3DHR - chains B and C of the 4 polymer chains in the assembly; structure by X-ray diffraction, 2.00 A resolution.

# Chain B
Protein: Hemoglobin subunit beta
Source organism: Columba livia
UniProt: P11342 (HBB_COLLI); residues 1-146 here = UniProt positions 1-146
Amino-acid sequence (146 residues; numbered 1 to 146; the number before each row is that of its first residue):
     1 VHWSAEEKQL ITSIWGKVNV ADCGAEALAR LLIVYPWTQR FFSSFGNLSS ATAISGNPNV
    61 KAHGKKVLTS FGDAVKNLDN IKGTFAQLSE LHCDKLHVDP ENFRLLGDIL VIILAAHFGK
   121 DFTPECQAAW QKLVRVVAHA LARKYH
Disordered / not traced: 1
Ligand contacts: heme (HEM): L31, T38, F41, F42, F45, H63, K66, V67, S70, F71, F85, L88, L91, H92, L96, V98, N102, F103, L106, V137, L141
Swiss-Prot annotation at these positions:
  - binding site (heme b): H63, H92

# Chain C
Protein: Hemoglobin subunit alpha-A
Source organism: Columba livia
UniProt: P21871 (HBA_COLLI); residues 0-141 here correspond to UniProt positions 1-142 (UniProt number = residue number + 1)
Amino-acid sequence (142 residues; row label = number of the first residue in the row; numbering starts at 0):
     0 MVLSANDKSN VKAVFAKIGG QAGDLGGEAL ERLFITYPQT KTYFPHFDLS HGSAQIKGHG
    60 KKVAEALVEA ANHIDDIAGA LSKLSDLHAQ KLRVDPVNFK LLGHCFLVVV AVHFPSLLTP
   120 EVHASLDKFV LAVGTVLTAK YR
Disordered / not traced: 0
Ion coordination: heme Fe near H87 (its only coordinating residue here)
Ligand contacts: heme (HEM): L32, T39, Y42, F43, F46, H58, K61, V62, A65, L66, L83, L86, H87, L91, V93, N97, F98, L101, V132, L136
Swiss-Prot annotation at these positions:
  - binding site (O2): H58
  - binding site (heme b): H87

# How chain B and chain C interact
Residue-residue contacts - 18 pairs, chain B then chain C:
  P36(B) with R92(C); Y140(C), hydrophobic
  W37(B) with R92(C); V93(C); D94(C); P95(C); Y140(C), hydrophobic
  Q39(B) with R92(C), hydrogen bond
  R40(B) with T41(C), hydrogen bond; Y42(C); L91(C); R92(C)
  C93(B) with Q38(C), hydrogen bond (backbone-side chain)
  H97(B) with Q38(C); T41(C)
  D99(B) with V96(C)
  N102(B) with D94(C), hydrogen bond
  Y145(B) with Q38(C), hydrogen bond
Also at the interface, not in a pair above, chain B (12 interface residues in all): I33, V98, E101
Also at the interface, not in a pair above, chain C (11 interface residues in all): R141

# In short
The interface between chain B and chain C involves 12 residues on one side and 11 on the other, with 5
hydrogen bonds. Polar contacts include Q39(B)-R92(C), R40(B)-T41(C) and C93(B)-Q38(C). Ligands of chain B:
heme. Bound to chain C: heme.
Chain B is Hemoglobin subunit beta and chain C is Hemoglobin subunit alpha-A, both from Columba livia; the
structure, Crystal Structure Determination of Methemoglobin from Pigeon at 2 Angstrom Resolution (Columba
livia), was determined by X-ray diffraction.
